Entry 4TUZ (X-ray diffraction, 1.90 A resolution); this record covers chains A and F of the 4 polymer chains in the assembly.

[Chain A]
Protein: Estrogen receptor
Organism: Homo sapiens
Reference sequence: P03372 (ESR1_HUMAN); numbering as in UniProt (aligned over 302-552)
Sequence (255 residues; row label = number of the first residue in the row):
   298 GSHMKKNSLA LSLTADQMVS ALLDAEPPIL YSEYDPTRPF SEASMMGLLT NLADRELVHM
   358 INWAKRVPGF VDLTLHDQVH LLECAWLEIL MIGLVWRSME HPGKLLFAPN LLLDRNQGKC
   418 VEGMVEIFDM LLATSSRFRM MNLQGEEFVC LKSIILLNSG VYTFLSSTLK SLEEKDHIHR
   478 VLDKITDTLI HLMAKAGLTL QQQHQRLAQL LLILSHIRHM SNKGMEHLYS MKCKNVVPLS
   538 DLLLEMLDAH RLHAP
Disordered / not traced: 298-304, 462-469, 550-552
Construct notes: expression tag (298-301); engineered mutation Ser537 (Tyr in P03372)
Modified residues: Cys381 (S-hydroxycysteine; CSO); Cys530 (S-hydroxycysteine; CSO)
Residues lining bound ligands: alpha-zearalenol (36J; (3S,7R,11E)-7,14,16-trihydroxy-3-methyl-3,4,5,6,7,8,9,10-octahydro-1H-2-benzoxacyclotetradecin-1-one): Met343, Leu346, Thr347, Leu349, Ala350, Glu353, Leu387, Met388, Leu391, Phe404, Met421, Ile424, Phe425, Leu428, Gly521, His524, Leu525

[Chain F]
Protein: Nuclear receptor coactivator 1
Notes: EC 2.3.1.48
Sequence (13 residues; row label = number of the first residue in the row):
   686 RHKILHRLLQ EGS
Disordered / not traced: 686-687, 697-698

[Interface between chain A and chain F]
Residue-residue contacts (17):
  Ile358(A) - Leu690(F)  hydrophobic
  Ile358(A) - Leu693(F)  hydrophobic
  Ile358(A) - Leu694(F)  hydrophobic
  Lys362(A) - Leu694(F)
  Leu372(A) - His691(F)
  Leu372(A) - Leu694(F)  hydrophobic
  Leu372(A) - Gln695(F)
  Gln375(A) - Leu694(F)
  Val376(A) - Leu690(F)
  Val376(A) - Leu694(F)  hydrophobic
  Leu379(A) - Leu694(F)  hydrophobic
  Glu380(A) - Leu690(F)
  Asp538(A) - Ile689(F)
  Leu539(A) - Ile689(F)
  Glu542(A) - Lys688(F)
  Glu542(A) - Ile689(F)  hydrogen bond (side chain-backbone)
  Met543(A) - Leu690(F)  hydrophobic
Other interface residues (no listed pair), chain A (12 interface residues in all): Phe367

[In short]
The interface between chain A and chain F involves 12 residues on one side and 7 on the other; the contacts
include 1 hydrogen bond. The hydrogen-bonded pair is Glu542(A)-Ile689(F). Ligands of chain A:
alpha-zearalenol.
Here chain A is Estrogen receptor (Homo sapiens) and chain F is Nuclear receptor coactivator 1. Entry 4TUZ
(Crystal structure of hERa-LBD (Y537S) in complex with alpha-zearalenol) was determined by X-ray diffraction,
deposited together with 4TV1.
